PDB entry 6D4N | X-ray diffraction, 3.25 A resolution | chains A and B

Chain A (and B):
Name: Fc fragment of IgG4
From: Macaca mulatta
Notes: chain B of this document is another copy of the same molecule, construct and numbering; everything in this record applies to it too
Sequence (224 residues; row label = number of the first residue in the row):
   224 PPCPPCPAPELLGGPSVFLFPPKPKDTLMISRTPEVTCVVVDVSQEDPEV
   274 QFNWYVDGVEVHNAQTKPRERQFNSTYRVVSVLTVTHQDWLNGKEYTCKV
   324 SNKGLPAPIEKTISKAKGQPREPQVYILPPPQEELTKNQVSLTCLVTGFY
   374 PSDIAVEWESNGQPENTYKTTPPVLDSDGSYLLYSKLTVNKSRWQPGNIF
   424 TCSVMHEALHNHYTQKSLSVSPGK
Unresolved in the structure: 224-236, 445-447
Disulfides: C261-C321, C367-C425
Glycans and other covalent adducts: glycan linked to N297
What the authors report for this chain:
  - post-translational modification sites: N297
  - binding site for N-acetylglucosamine: F241, F243, D265, R301
  - contacts within the chain: K248-E380, L251-H435 (hydrophobic contact), L251-M428 (hydrophobic contact), N297-T299 (hydrogen bond), K338-E430

Interface between chain A and chain B:
Residue-residue contacts (30):
  Q347(A) with K360(B)
  Y349(A) with P354(B), hydrophobic; E356(B); E357(B); K360(B), hydrogen bond
  L351(A) with P352(B); P353(B); P354(B), hydrophobic; T366(B)
  P354(A) with Y349(B), hydrophobic; L351(B), hydrophobic
  E356(A) with Y349(B); K439(B), salt bridge
  K360(A) with Q347(B)
  T366(A) with Y407(B), hydrogen bond
  K392(A) with L398(B); S400(B)
  T394(A) with T394(B); V397(B)
  P395(A) with P395(B), hydrophobic
  L398(A) with K392(B)
  D399(A) with K409(B)
  S400(A) with K392(B), hydrogen bond
  Y407(A) with T366(B), hydrogen bond; Y407(B), hydrophobic; S408(B); K409(B)
  K409(A) with D399(B); L405(B); Y407(B)
Also at the interface, not in a pair above, chain A (26 interface residues in all): I350, P352, P353, E357, S364, L368, T393, V397, L405, S408, K439
Also at the interface, not in a pair above, chain B (26 interface residues in all): I350, S364, L368, T393

Summary:
The chain A/chain B interface involves 26 residues from each chain, with 4 hydrogen bonds and 1 salt bridge.
Polar contacts include E356(A)-K439(B), Y349(A)-K360(B) and T366(A)-Y407(B). The paper reports a binding site
for N-acetylglucosamine at F241(A), F243(A) and D265(A) among others; a modification site at N297(A).
Chain A and chain B are both Fc fragment of IgG4 (Macaca mulatta); the structure, Crystal structure of a Fc
fragment of Rhesus macaque (Macaca mulatta) IgG4, was determined by X-ray diffraction (same publication as
6D4E, 6D4I and 6D4M).
